1F1J - chains A and C; structure by X-ray diffraction, 2.35 A resolution.

== Chain A ==
Protein: Caspase-7 protease
Organism: Homo sapiens
Notes: EC 3.4.22.-; fragment: p20/p10 catalytic domain
UniProtKB: P55210 (ICE7_HUMAN); numbering as in UniProt (aligned over 2-303)
Amino-acid sequence (305 residues; numbered -1 to 303; the number before each row is that of its first residue; numbers below 1 keep their minus sign (Met-1 is residue -1)):
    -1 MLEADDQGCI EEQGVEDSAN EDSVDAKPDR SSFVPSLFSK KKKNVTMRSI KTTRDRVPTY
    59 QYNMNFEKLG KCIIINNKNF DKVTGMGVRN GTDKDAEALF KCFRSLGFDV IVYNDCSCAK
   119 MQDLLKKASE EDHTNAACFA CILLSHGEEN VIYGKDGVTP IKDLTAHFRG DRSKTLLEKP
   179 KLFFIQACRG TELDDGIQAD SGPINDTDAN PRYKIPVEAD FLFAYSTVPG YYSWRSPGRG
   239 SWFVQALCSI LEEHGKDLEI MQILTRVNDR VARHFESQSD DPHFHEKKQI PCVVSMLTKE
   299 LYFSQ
Disordered / not traced: -1 to 57, 197-211, 303
Differences from the reference sequence: cloning artifact (-1 to 0); conflict Glu1 (Met in P55210), Ser171 (Cys in P55210)
UniProt features mapped onto this chain:
  - region: Lys38 to Lys41 (Exosite), Lys76 to Arg87 (Loop L1), Arg187 to Gln196 (Loop L2), Val226 to Gly238 (Loop L3), Glu274 to Ile288 (Loop L4)
  - active site: His144, Cys186
  - site: Phe36, Ser37 (Cleavage), Met45, Arg46 (Cleavage), Ser47, Ile48 (Cleavage), Arg187 (Involved in allosteric regulation), Tyr223 (Involved in allosteric regulation)
  - modified residue: Ala2 (N-acetylalanine), Ser30 (Phosphoserine), Ser37 (Phosphoserine), Thr173 (Phosphothreonine), Arg233 (Microbial infection: ADP-riboxanated arginine), Ser239 (Phosphoserine)
Reported in the primary citation:
  - catalytic residues: Cys186
  - self-association interface (contacts with another copy of this molecule): Cys290 to Met294
  - binding site for Ace-asp-glu-val-asp-cho (chain C): Pro235, Gln276, Asp278, Phe282
  - specificity-determining residues: Ser234, Pro235, Arg237, Gln276, Asp278, His281, Glu284

== Chain C ==
Protein: Ace-asp-glu-val-asp-cho
Amino-acid sequence (5 residues; row label = number of the first residue in the row):
   701 XDEVX
Modified / non-standard residues: ACE (acetyl group) at position 701; ASJ ((3S)-3-amino-4-hydroxybutanoic acid) at position 705

== How chain A and chain C interact ==
Contacting residue pairs (28):
  Arg87(A) with ASJ_705(C)
  Asn88(A) with Glu703(C), hydrogen bond
  Ser143(A) with ASJ_705(C)
  His144(A) with ASJ_705(C), hydrogen bond (side chain-backbone)
  Gly145(A) with ASJ_705(C), hydrogen bond (backbone-backbone)
  Gln184(A) with ASJ_705(C)
  Ala185(A) with ASJ_705(C)
  Cys186(A) with Val704(C); ASJ_705(C), covalent bond
  Tyr230(A) with Val704(C), hydrophobic
  Ser231(A) with Val704(C); ASJ_705(C), hydrogen bond (backbone-backbone)
  Trp232(A) with Asp702(C); Glu703(C); Val704(C), hydrophobic
  Arg233(A) with Asp702(C); Glu703(C), salt bridge; Val704(C); ASJ_705(C)
  Ser234(A) with Asp702(C)
  Pro235(A) with ACE_701(C); Glu703(C)
  Trp240(A) with Asp702(C)
  Glu274(A) with Asp702(C)
  Ser275(A) with Asp702(C)
  Gln276(A) with ACE_701(C); Asp702(C), hydrogen bond
  Phe282(A) with Val704(C), hydrophobic
Other interface residues (no listed pair), chain A (21 interface residues in all): Val86, Arg237

== In short ==
21 residues of chain A face 5 of chain C across their interface; the contacts include 1 covalent bond, 5
hydrogen bonds and 1 salt bridge. Polar contacts include Arg233(A)-Glu703(C), Asn88(A)-Glu703(C) and
His144(A)-ASJ_705(C). The paper reports the catalytic residue Cys186(A); a binding site for
Ace-asp-glu-val-asp-cho (chain C) at Pro235(A), Gln276(A) and Asp278(A) among others.
Here chain A is Caspase-7 protease (Homo sapiens) and chain C is Ace-asp-glu-val-asp-cho. Entry 1F1J (Crystal
structure of caspase-7 in complex with acetyl-asp-glu-val-asp-cho) was determined by X-ray diffraction.
